Entry 5ZIA (X-ray diffraction, 2.60 A resolution); this record covers chains G and L of the 3 polymer chains in the assembly.

== Chain G ==
Molecule: Heavy chain of CBTAU-24.1 antibody
Source organism: Homo sapiens
Notes: antibody fragment or engineered binder
Chain sequence (226 residues; numbered 1 to 219 plus 7 insertion-coded residues; the number before each row is that of its first residue; a row labelled like 82A-82C holds insertion residues (82A, then the next letters in order)):
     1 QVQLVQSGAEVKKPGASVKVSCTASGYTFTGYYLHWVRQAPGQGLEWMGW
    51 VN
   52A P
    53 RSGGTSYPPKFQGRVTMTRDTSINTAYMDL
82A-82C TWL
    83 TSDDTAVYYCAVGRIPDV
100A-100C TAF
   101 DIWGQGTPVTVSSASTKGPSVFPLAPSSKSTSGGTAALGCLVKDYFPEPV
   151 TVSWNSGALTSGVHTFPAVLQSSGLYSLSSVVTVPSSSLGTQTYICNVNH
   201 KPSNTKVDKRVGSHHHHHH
Not modelled in the structure: 214-219
Cystine bridges: Cys22-Cys92, Cys140-Cys196

== Chain L ==
Molecule: Light chain (kappa) of CBTAU-24.1 antibody
Source organism: Homo sapiens
Notes: antibody fragment or engineered binder
Chain sequence (220 residues; numbered 1 to 214 plus 6 insertion-coded residues; the number before each row is that of its first residue; a row labelled like 27A-27F holds insertion residues (27A, then the next letters in order)):
     1 DIQMTQSPDSLAVSLGERATINCKSSE
27A-27F SLLYDS
    28 NNKNYLAWYQQKPGQPPKLLIYWASTRESGVPDRFSGSGSETDFTLTISS
    78 LQAEDVAVYHCQQYFSTPWTFGQGTKLEIKRTVAAPSVFIFPPSDEQLKS
   128 GTASVVCLLNNFYPREAKVQWKVDNALQSGNSQESVTEQDSKDSTYSLSS
   178 TLTLSKADYEKHKVYACEVTHQGLSSPVTKSFNRGEC
Not modelled in the structure: 212-214
Cystine bridges: Cys23-Cys88, Cys134-Cys194

== How chain G and chain L interact ==
Residue-residue contacts - 69 pairs, chain G then chain L:
  Gln39(G) - Gln38(L)  hydrogen bond
  Gln39(G) - His87(L)
  Leu45(G) - His87(L)
  Leu45(G) - Phe98(L)  hydrophobic
  Trp47(G) - Thr94(L)
  Trp47(G) - Pro95(L)  hydrophobic
  Trp47(G) - Trp96(L)
  Pro60(G) - Pro95(L)  hydrophobic
  Tyr91(G) - Gln38(L)  hydrogen bond
  Tyr91(G) - Gln42(L)
  Tyr91(G) - Pro43(L)  hydrophobic
  Ile97(G) - Leu46(L)  hydrophobic
  Ile97(G) - Tyr49(L)  hydrophobic
  Ile97(G) - Glu55(L)
  Val100(G) - Tyr49(L)  hydrophobic
  Val100(G) - Trp50(L)
  Val100(G) - Tyr91(L)
  Thr100A(G) - Gln89(L)  hydrogen bond (backbone-side chain)
  Thr100A(G) - Tyr91(L)
  Thr100A(G) - Trp96(L)
  Ala100B(G) - Ala34(L)  hydrophobic
  Ala100B(G) - Tyr36(L)
  Ala100B(G) - Gln89(L)
  Phe100C(G) - Tyr36(L)  hydrogen bond (backbone-side chain)
  Phe100C(G) - Leu46(L)
  Asp101(G) - Leu46(L)
  Asp101(G) - Glu55(L)
  Trp103(G) - Tyr36(L)  hydrophobic
  Trp103(G) - Pro43(L)  hydrophobic
  Trp103(G) - Pro44(L)
  Gly104(G) - Pro43(L)
  Val121(G) - Glu123(L)
  Phe122(G) - Ser121(L)
  Phe122(G) - Glu123(L)
  Phe122(G) - Gln124(L)
  Pro123(G) - Ser121(L)
  Pro123(G) - Glu123(L)
  Leu124(G) - Phe118(L)
  Leu124(G) - Val133(L)  hydrophobic
  Ala125(G) - Phe118(L)
  Ser127(G) - Ile117(L)  hydrogen bond (side chain-backbone)
  Ser127(G) - Phe118(L)
  Ser127(G) - Pro119(L)
  Thr131(G) - Lys207(L)
  Ser132(G) - Phe116(L)
  Ala137(G) - Phe116(L)  hydrophobic
  Ala137(G) - Phe118(L)
  Leu141(G) - Ser131(L)
  Lys143(G) - Thr129(L)
  Lys143(G) - Ser131(L)
  His164(G) - Asn137(L)
  His164(G) - Asn138(L)
  His164(G) - Ser174(L)  hydrogen bond
  Phe166(G) - Leu135(L)  hydrophobic
  Phe166(G) - Ser162(L)
  Phe166(G) - Thr164(L)
  Phe166(G) - Ser174(L)
  Phe166(G) - Leu175(L)
  Phe166(G) - Ser176(L)
  Pro167(G) - Ser162(L)  hydrogen bond (backbone-side chain)
  Pro167(G) - Val163(L)
  Val169(G) - Gln160(L)
  Val169(G) - Glu161(L)
  Val169(G) - Ser162(L)
  Leu170(G) - Gln160(L)  hydrogen bond (backbone-side chain)
  Gln171(G) - Gln160(L)
  Val181(G) - Leu135(L)  hydrophobic
  Thr183(G) - Asn137(L)
  Lys209(G) - Glu123(L)
Also at the interface, not in a pair above, chain G (43 interface residues in all): Val37, Gln43, Gly44, Glu46, Asp99, Gln105, Leu138, Ser161, Gly162, Ser179
Also at the interface, not in a pair above, chain L (45 interface residues in all): Gly99, Gln100, Asp167, Lys169, Thr178, Thr180

== Overview ==
43 residues of chain G face 45 of chain L across their interface, with 8 hydrogen bonds. Among the polar pairs
are Gln39(G)-Gln38(L), Tyr91(G)-Gln38(L) and Phe100C(G)-Tyr36(L).
Chain G is Heavy chain of CBTAU-24.1 antibody and chain L is Light chain (kappa) of CBTAU-24.1 antibody, both
from Homo sapiens; the structure, Crystal structure of human anti-tau antibody CBTAU-24.1 in complex with its
phosphorylated tau peptide, was determined by X-ray diffraction.
